Entry 6D7K (X-ray diffraction, 2.60 A resolution); this record covers chains A and D of the 8 polymer chains in the assembly.

# Chain A
Name: Methane monooxygenase hydroxylase, MmoX1
From: Methylosinus sporium
UniProtKB: Q27RN7 (Q27RN7_METSR); numbering as in UniProt (aligned over 1-526)
Amino-acid sequence (526 residues; each row starts with the number of its first residue):
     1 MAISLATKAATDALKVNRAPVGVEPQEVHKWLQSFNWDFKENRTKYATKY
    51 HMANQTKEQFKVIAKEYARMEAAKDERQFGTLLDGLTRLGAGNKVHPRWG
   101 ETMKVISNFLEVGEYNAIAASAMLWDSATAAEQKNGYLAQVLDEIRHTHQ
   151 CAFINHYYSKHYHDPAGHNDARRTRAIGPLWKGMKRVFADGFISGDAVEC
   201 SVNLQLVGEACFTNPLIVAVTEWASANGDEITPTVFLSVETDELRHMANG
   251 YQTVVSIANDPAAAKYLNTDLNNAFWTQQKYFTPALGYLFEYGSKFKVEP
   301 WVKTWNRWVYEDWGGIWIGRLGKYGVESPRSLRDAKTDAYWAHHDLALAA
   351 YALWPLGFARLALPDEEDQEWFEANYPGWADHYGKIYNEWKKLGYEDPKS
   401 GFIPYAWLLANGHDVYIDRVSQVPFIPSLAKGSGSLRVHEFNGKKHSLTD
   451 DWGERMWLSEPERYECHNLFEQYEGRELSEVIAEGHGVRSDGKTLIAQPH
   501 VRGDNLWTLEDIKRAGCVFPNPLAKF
Disordered / not traced: 1-11, 161-172
Bound ions: Fe ion site 1: Glu114, Glu144 (together with formate, hexane-1,6-diol); Fe ion site 2: Glu209, Glu243, His246 (together with hexane-1,6-diol)
Ligand contacts: hexane-1,6-diol (HEZ): Ile106, Leu110, Glu114, Glu144, Phe188, Glu209, Thr213, Leu216, Ile217, Val239, Glu243, His246
Reported in the primary citation:
  - conformationally variable residues (side-chain flip): Leu110, Glu114, His147, Phe188
  - Fe ion coordination: Glu114, Glu144, Glu243

# Chain D
Name: Methane monooxygenase hydroxylase, MmoD
From: Methylosinus sporium
UniProtKB: Q27RN3 (Q27RN3_METSR); residues 1-111 here = UniProt positions 1-111
Amino-acid sequence (114 residues; numbered -2 to 111; the number before each row is that of its first residue; numbers below 1 keep their minus sign (Ser-2 is residue -2)):
    -2 SNAMAHSAEPTTEASRILIHSDARYEAFTVDLDYMWRWEILRDGEFVQEG
    48 CSLSFDSSRKAVAHVLSHFKRQDEAAQRPGDNSAEIKRLLQSLGTPIPVN
    98 EQNDSTKNELAQPE
Disordered / not traced: -2 to 11, 76-111
Differences from the reference sequence: expression tag (-2 to 0)

# How chain A and chain D interact
Residue-residue contacts (47; chain A residue first):
  Gln59(A) - Tyr31(D)
  Phe60(A) - Tyr31(D)
  Ala210(A) - Leu50(D)
  Asn214(A) - Cys48(D)  hydrogen bond (side chain-backbone)
  Val218(A) - Ala58(D)
  Val218(A) - His61(D)
  Val218(A) - Val62(D)  hydrophobic
  Ala219(A) - His61(D)
  Thr221(A) - His65(D)
  Glu222(A) - His61(D)  salt bridge
  Glu222(A) - Ser64(D)  hydrogen bond
  Glu222(A) - Arg68(D)  salt bridge
  Ser225(A) - His65(D)  hydrogen bond
  Ser225(A) - Arg68(D)
  Ala226(A) - Arg68(D)
  Glu230(A) - Gln69(D)
  Pro233(A) - His65(D)
  Leu237(A) - Gln45(D)  hydrogen bond (backbone-side chain)
  Leu237(A) - Val62(D)  hydrophobic
  Glu240(A) - Trp35(D)
  Glu240(A) - Glu46(D)
  Glu240(A) - Gly47(D)
  Glu240(A) - Cys48(D)  hydrogen bond (side chain-backbone)
  Thr241(A) - Gln45(D)
  Glu243(A) - Cys48(D)
  Leu244(A) - Tyr31(D)
  Leu244(A) - Met32(D)  hydrophobic
  Leu244(A) - Arg34(D)
  Leu244(A) - Cys48(D)
  Met247(A) - Met32(D)  hydrophobic
  Ala248(A) - Tyr31(D)  hydrophobic
  Tyr251(A) - Tyr31(D)  hydrophobic
  Glu299(A) - Lys57(D)  salt bridge
  Arg307(A) - Asp53(D)  salt bridge
  Asp312(A) - Leu50(D)
  Asp312(A) - Ser51(D)  hydrogen bond
  Asp312(A) - Ser54(D)  hydrogen bond
  Trp313(A) - Leu50(D)  hydrophobic
  Trp317(A) - Tyr31(D)  hydrogen bond (side chain-backbone)
  Trp317(A) - Met32(D)
  Trp317(A) - Leu50(D)  hydrophobic
  Arg320(A) - Asp30(D)
  Arg320(A) - Tyr31(D)
  Arg320(A) - Trp33(D)
  Arg320(A) - Leu50(D)  hydrogen bond (side chain-backbone)
  Arg320(A) - Ser51(D)
  Lys323(A) - Asp30(D)  salt bridge
Interface residues without a listed pair, chain A (28 interface residues in all): Ile316
Interface residues without a listed pair, chain D (24 interface residues in all): Leu29, Phe66
From the paper, about this interface:
  - interface residues, chain A: Asn214(A), Val218(A), Glu222(A), Ser225(A), Glu230(A), Leu237(A), Glu240(A), Thr241(A), Asp312(A), Trp317(A)
  - interface residues, chain D: Gln45(D), Leu50(D), Ser51(D), Ser54(D), His61(D), Val62(D), Ser64(D), His65(D), Arg68(D), Gln69(D)

# Overview
Chain A and chain D form an interface of 28 and 24 residues respectively, with 9 hydrogen bonds and 5 salt
bridges. Polar contacts include Glu222(A)-His61(D), Glu222(A)-Arg68(D) and Glu299(A)-Lys57(D). Ligands of
chain A: hexane-1,6-diol. From the paper: interface residues Asn214(A), Val218(A) and Gln45(D) among others;
Fe ion coordination by Glu114(A), Glu144(A) and Glu243(A).
Chain A is Methane monooxygenase hydroxylase, MmoX1 and chain D is Methane monooxygenase hydroxylase, MmoD,
both from Methylosinus sporium; the structure, Complex structure of Methane monooxygenase hydroxylase in
complex with inhibitory subunit, was determined by X-ray diffraction.
